PDB entry 7NFC | electron microscopy, 4.14 A resolution (low resolution: residue-level contacts below are approximate; hydrogen-bond / salt-bridge calls are withheld) | chains G and H of the 18 polymer chains in the assembly

# Chain G
Molecule: X-ray repair cross-complementing protein 6
Source organism: Homo sapiens
Notes: EC 3.6.4.-, 4.2.99.-
Reference sequence: P12956 (XRCC6_HUMAN); residues 1-609 here = UniProt positions 1-609
Amino-acid sequence (609 residues; row label = number of the first residue in the row):
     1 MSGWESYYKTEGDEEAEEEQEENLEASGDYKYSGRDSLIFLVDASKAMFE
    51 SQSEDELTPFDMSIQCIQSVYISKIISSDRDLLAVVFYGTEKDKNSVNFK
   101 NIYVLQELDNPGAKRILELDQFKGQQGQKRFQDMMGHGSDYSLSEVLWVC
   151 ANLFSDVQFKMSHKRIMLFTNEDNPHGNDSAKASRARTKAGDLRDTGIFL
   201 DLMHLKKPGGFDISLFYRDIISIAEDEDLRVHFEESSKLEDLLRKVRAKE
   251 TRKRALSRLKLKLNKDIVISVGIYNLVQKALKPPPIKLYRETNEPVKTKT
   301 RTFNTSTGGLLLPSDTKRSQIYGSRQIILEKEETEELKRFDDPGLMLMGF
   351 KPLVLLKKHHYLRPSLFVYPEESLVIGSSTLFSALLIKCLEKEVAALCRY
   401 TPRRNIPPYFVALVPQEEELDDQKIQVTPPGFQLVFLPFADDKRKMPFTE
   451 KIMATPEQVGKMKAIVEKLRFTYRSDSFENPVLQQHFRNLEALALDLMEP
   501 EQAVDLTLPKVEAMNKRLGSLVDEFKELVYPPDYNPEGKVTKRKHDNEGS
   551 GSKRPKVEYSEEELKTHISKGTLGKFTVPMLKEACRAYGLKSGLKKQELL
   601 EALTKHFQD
Unresolved in the structure: 1-31, 223-236, 535-609
Curated features (UniProtKB/Swiss-Prot):
  - region: Val578 to Glu583 (Interaction with BAX)
  - active site: Lys31 (Schiff-base intermediate with DNA)
  - modified residue: Ser2 (N-acetylserine), Ser6 (Phosphoserine), Ser27 (Phosphoserine), Lys31 (N6-acetyllysine), Ser51 (Phosphoserine), Ser306 (Phosphoserine), Lys317 (N6-acetyllysine), Lys331 (N6-acetyllysine), Lys338 (N6-acetyllysine), Thr455 (Phosphothreonine), Lys461 (N6-acetyllysine), Ser477 (Phosphoserine), Ser520 (Phosphoserine), Lys539 (N6-acetyllysine), Lys542 (N6-acetyllysine), Lys544 (N6-acetyllysine), Ser550 (Phosphoserine), Lys553 (N6-acetyllysine), Lys556 (N6-acetyllysine), Ser560 (Phosphoserine) and 1 more in UniProt
  - cross-link (Glycyl lysine isopeptide (Lys-Gly)): Lys287 (interchain with G-Cter in SUMO2), Lys317 (interchain with G-Cter in SUMO2), Lys556 (interchain with G-Cter in SUMO2)
  - mutagenesis: Lys31 (K31A: Diminishes the ability to form a Schiff base. Abolishes adduct formation; when associated with A-160 and A-164), Lys160 (K160A: Abolishes adduct formation; when associated with A-31 and A-160), Lys164 (K164A: Abolishes adduct formation; when associated with A-31 and A-164), Lys539 (K539Q: Complete loss of suppression of BAX-induced apoptosis; K539R: No effect on suppression of BAX-induced apoptosis), Lys542 (K542Q: Complete loss of suppression of BAX-induced apoptosis; K542R: No effect on suppression of BAX-induced apoptosis), Lys544 (K544R: No effect on suppression of BAX-induced apoptosis), Lys553 (K553Q: Partial loss of suppression of BAX-induced apoptosis; K553R: No effect on suppression of BAX-induced apoptosis), Lys556 (K556R: No effect on suppression of BAX-induced apoptosis), Lys570 (K570R: Loss of methylation; loss of anti-apoptotic activity; no effect on XRCC5 stabilization)

# Chain H
Molecule: X-ray repair cross-complementing protein 5
Source organism: Homo sapiens
Notes: EC 3.6.4.-
Reference sequence: P13010 (XRCC5_HUMAN); residues 1-732 here = UniProt positions 1-732
Amino-acid sequence (732 residues; each row starts with the number of its first residue):
     1 MVRSGNKAAVVLCMDVGFTMSNSIPGIESPFEQAKKVITMFVQRQVFAEN
    51 KDEIALVLFGTDGTDNPLSGGDQYQNITVHRHLMLPDFDLLEDIESKIQP
   101 GSQQADFLDALIVSMDVIQHETIGKKFEKRHIEIFTDLSSRFSKSQLDII
   151 IHSLKKCDISLQFFLPFSLGKEDGSGDRGDGPFRLGGHGPSFPLKGITEQ
   201 QKEGLEIVKMVMISLEGEDGLDEIYSFSESLRKLCVFKKIERHSIHWPCR
   251 LTIGSNLSIRIAAYKSILQERVKKTWTVVDAKTLKKEDIQKETVYCLNDD
   301 DETEVLKEDIIQGFRYGSDIVPFSKVDEEQMKYKSEGKCFSVLGFCKSSQ
   351 VQRRFFMGNQVLKVFAARDDEAAAVALSSLIHALDDLDMVAIVRYAYDKR
   401 ANPQVGVAFPHIKHNYECLVYVQLPFMEDLRQYMFSSLKNSKKYAPTEAQ
   451 LNAVDALIDSMSLAKKDEKTDTLEDLFPTTKIPNPRFQRLFQCLLHRALH
   501 PREPLPPIQQHIWNMLNPPAEVTTKSQIPLSKIKTLFPLIEAKKKDQVTA
   551 QEIFQDNHEDGPTAKKLKTEQGGAHFSVSSLAEGSVTSVGSVNPAENFRV
   601 LVKQKKASFEEASNQLINHIEQFLDTNETPYFMKSIDCIRAFREEAIKFS
   651 EEQRFNNFLKALQEKVEIKQLNHFWEIVVQDGITLITKEEASGSSVTAEE
   701 AKKFLAPKDKPSGDTAAVFEEGGDVDDLLDMI
Unresolved in the structure: 1-5, 171-180, 542-592, 709-732
Curated features (UniProtKB/Swiss-Prot):
  - region: Leu138 to Leu165 (Leucine-zipper)
  - motif: Glu720 to Leu728 (EEXXXDL motif)
  - modified residue: Lys144 (N6-acetyllysine), Ser255 (Phosphoserine), Ser258 (Phosphoserine), Lys265 (N6-acetyllysine), Ser318 (Phosphoserine), Lys332 (N6-acetyllysine), Thr535 (Phosphothreonine), Ser577 (Phosphoserine), Ser579 (Phosphoserine), Ser580 (Phosphoserine), Lys660 (N6-acetyllysine), Lys665 (N6-acetyllysine), Thr715 (Phosphothreonine)
  - cross-link (Glycyl lysine isopeptide (Lys-Gly)): Lys195 (interchain with G-Cter in SUMO2), Lys532 (interchain with G-Cter in SUMO2), Lys534 (interchain with G-Cter in SUMO2), Lys566 (interchain with G-Cter in SUMO2), Lys568 (interchain with G-Cter in SUMO2), Lys669 (interchain with G-Cter in SUMO2), Lys688 (interchain with G-Cter in SUMO2)
  - mutagenesis: Glu720 to Glu721 (Abolishes interaction with PRKDC and its recruitment to sites of DNA damage), Asp726 to Asp727 (Abolishes interaction with PRKDC and its recruitment to sites of DNA damage)

# Interface between chain G and chain H
Pairs across the interface - 309 pairs, chain G then chain H:
  Ile75(G) - Tyr316(H)
  Asp79(G) - Gly317(H)
  Asp79(G) - Ser318(H)
  Pro111(G) - Gly317(H)
  Pro111(G) - Ser318(H)
  Gly112(G) - Ser318(H)
  Ala248(G) - Glu428(H)
  Lys249(G) - Glu428(H)
  Thr251(G) - Arg431(H)
  Arg252(G) - Arg431(H)
  Arg252(G) - Tyr433(H)
  Asn264(G) - Leu530(H)
  Asp266(G) - Lys534(H)
  Ile267(G) - Leu530(H)
  Ile267(G) - Lys534(H)
  Ile267(G) - Leu539(H)
  Val268(G) - Leu539(H)
  Asn275(G) - Tyr433(H)
  Leu276(G) - Arg354(H)
  Leu276(G) - Asp429(H)
  Leu276(G) - Arg431(H)
  Leu276(G) - Tyr433(H)
  Val277(G) - Met357(H)
  Val277(G) - Asp429(H)
  Gln278(G) - Asp429(H)
  Gln278(G) - Arg431(H)
  Gln278(G) - Tyr433(H)
  Ala280(G) - Asp429(H)
  Pro283(G) - Phe314(H)
  Pro284(G) - Phe314(H)
  Pro285(G) - Gln312(H)
  Pro285(G) - Gly313(H)
  Pro285(G) - Phe314(H)
  Ile286(G) - Ile311(H)
  Ile286(G) - Gln312(H)
  Ile286(G) - Gly313(H)
  Ile286(G) - Arg315(H)
  Lys287(G) - Tyr295(H)
  Lys287(G) - Ile310(H)
  Lys287(G) - Ile311(H)
  Leu288(G) - Asp309(H)
  Leu288(G) - Ile310(H)
  Leu288(G) - Ile311(H)
  Leu288(G) - Gly313(H)
  Leu288(G) - Ile320(H)
  Tyr289(G) - Leu297(H)
  Tyr289(G) - Asp309(H)
  Tyr289(G) - Ile311(H)
  Arg290(G) - Asp309(H)
  Arg290(G) - Ile311(H)
  Glu294(G) - Leu297(H)
  Glu294(G) - Asn298(H)
  Pro295(G) - Asn298(H)
  Val296(G) - Tyr295(H)
  Val296(G) - Cys296(H)
  Val296(G) - Ile310(H)
  Lys297(G) - Val294(H)
  Lys297(G) - Cys296(H)
  Lys297(G) - Leu297(H)
  Lys297(G) - Asn298(H)
  Lys297(G) - Glu302(H)
  Thr298(G) - Val294(H)
  Thr298(G) - Tyr295(H)
  Lys299(G) - Thr293(H)
  Lys299(G) - Val294(H)
  Lys299(G) - Cys296(H)
  Lys299(G) - Glu302(H)
  Thr300(G) - Lys291(H)
  Thr300(G) - Glu292(H)
  Thr300(G) - Thr293(H)
  Arg301(G) - Gln290(H)
  Arg301(G) - Lys291(H)
  Arg301(G) - Glu292(H)
  Thr302(G) - Ile289(H)
  Thr302(G) - Gln290(H)
  Phe303(G) - Asp288(H)
  Phe303(G) - Ile289(H)
  Phe303(G) - Gln290(H)
  Phe303(G) - Glu292(H)
  Asn304(G) - Asp288(H)
  Asn304(G) - Gln290(H)
  Thr305(G) - Gln290(H)
  Ser306(G) - Asp288(H)
  Asp315(G) - Asp280(H)
  Asp315(G) - Ala281(H)
  Thr316(G) - Val278(H)
  Thr316(G) - Val279(H)
  Lys317(G) - Val278(H)
  Lys317(G) - Val279(H)
  Lys317(G) - Ala281(H)
  Arg318(G) - Trp276(H)
  Arg318(G) - Thr277(H)
  Arg318(G) - Val278(H)
  Ser319(G) - Trp276(H)
  Ser319(G) - Thr277(H)
  Ser319(G) - Val279(H)
  Gln320(G) - Lys274(H)
  Gln320(G) - Thr275(H)
  Gln320(G) - Trp276(H)
  Gln320(G) - Thr277(H)
  Ile321(G) - Lys274(H)
  Tyr322(G) - Glu49(H)
  Tyr322(G) - Phe88(H)
  Tyr322(G) - Lys274(H)
  Tyr322(G) - Leu494(H)
  Gly323(G) - Asp87(H)
  Ser324(G) - Asp87(H)
  Ser324(G) - Phe88(H)
  Arg325(G) - Phe88(H)
  Arg325(G) - Glu92(H)
  Arg325(G) - Ala498(H)
  Arg325(G) - Leu499(H)
  Gln326(G) - Leu284(H)
  Ile327(G) - Leu494(H)
  Ile327(G) - Arg497(H)
  Ile327(G) - Ala498(H)
  Ile328(G) - Leu284(H)
  Ile328(G) - Arg497(H)
  Leu329(G) - Trp276(H)
  Leu329(G) - Arg497(H)
  Glu330(G) - Arg497(H)
  Glu333(G) - Leu505(H)
  Thr334(G) - Trp276(H)
  Glu336(G) - Arg489(H)
  Leu337(G) - Arg489(H)
  Leu337(G) - Cys493(H)
  Arg339(G) - Arg489(H)
  Phe340(G) - Pro485(H)
  Phe340(G) - Arg486(H)
  Phe340(G) - Arg489(H)
  Phe340(G) - Ile508(H)
  Phe340(G) - Trp513(H)
  Asp341(G) - Trp513(H)
  Met348(G) - Leu516(H)
  Met348(G) - Asn517(H)
  Met348(G) - Pro518(H)
  Gly349(G) - Leu463(H)
  Phe350(G) - Met461(H)
  Phe350(G) - Ser462(H)
  Phe350(G) - Leu463(H)
  Lys351(G) - Leu463(H)
  Lys351(G) - Ala464(H)
  Lys351(G) - Asp475(H)
  Lys351(G) - Phe477(H)
  Pro352(G) - Leu463(H)
  Pro352(G) - Ala464(H)
  Leu355(G) - Asp475(H)
  Leu356(G) - Arg353(H)
  Lys358(G) - Arg353(H)
  Lys358(G) - Phe356(H)
  Lys358(G) - Phe409(H)
  His359(G) - Ile267(H)
  His359(G) - Val361(H)
  His359(G) - His411(H)
  Tyr361(G) - Ile267(H)
  Tyr361(G) - Phe356(H)
  Tyr361(G) - Met357(H)
  Tyr361(G) - Gly358(H)
  Tyr361(G) - Val361(H)
  Leu362(G) - Gly358(H)
  Arg363(G) - Gln269(H)
  Arg363(G) - Gly358(H)
  Pro364(G) - Phe356(H)
  Pro364(G) - Met357(H)
  Pro364(G) - Gly358(H)
  Tyr369(G) - Met434(H)
  Tyr369(G) - Ser436(H)
  Glu372(G) - Tyr444(H)
  Leu374(G) - Ile540(H)
  Leu374(G) - Glu541(H)
  Val375(G) - Ile540(H)
  Val375(G) - Glu541(H)
  Ile376(G) - Pro538(H)
  Ile376(G) - Ile540(H)
  Thr380(G) - Lys443(H)
  Thr380(G) - Tyr444(H)
  Thr380(G) - Gln450(H)
  Leu381(G) - Phe537(H)
  Ser383(G) - Leu438(H)
  Ser383(G) - Tyr444(H)
  Ser383(G) - Gln450(H)
  Ala384(G) - Gln450(H)
  Ala384(G) - Val454(H)
  Leu385(G) - Val454(H)
  Leu385(G) - Leu457(H)
  Ile387(G) - Leu438(H)
  Ile387(G) - Pro446(H)
  Lys388(G) - Leu451(H)
  Lys388(G) - Val454(H)
  Glu391(G) - Asp455(H)
  Glu391(G) - Ile458(H)
  Lys392(G) - Ile458(H)
  Leu397(G) - Phe477(H)
  Leu397(G) - Thr479(H)
  Arg399(G) - Trp513(H)
  Arg399(G) - Leu516(H)
  Pro407(G) - Arg486(H)
  Phe410(G) - Thr479(H)
  Phe410(G) - Leu516(H)
  Gln416(G) - Arg354(H)
  Glu418(G) - Lys439(H)
  Glu419(G) - Arg354(H)
  Thr428(G) - Arg354(H)
  Pro429(G) - Met434(H)
  Gln433(G) - Arg354(H)
  Leu437(G) - Thr479(H)
  Pro438(G) - Thr480(H)
  Phe439(G) - Thr480(H)
  Phe439(G) - Ile482(H)
  Phe439(G) - Pro483(H)
  Phe439(G) - Asn484(H)
  Phe439(G) - Pro485(H)
  Ala440(G) - Thr480(H)
  Ala440(G) - Lys481(H)
  Ala440(G) - Ile482(H)
  Ala440(G) - Pro483(H)
  Asp441(G) - Lys239(H)
  Asp441(G) - Glu270(H)
  Asp441(G) - Pro483(H)
  Asp441(G) - Asn484(H)
  Asp442(G) - Ser266(H)
  Asp442(G) - Ile267(H)
  Asp442(G) - Leu268(H)
  Asp442(G) - Gln269(H)
  Asp442(G) - Glu270(H)
  Lys443(G) - Ile240(H)
  Lys443(G) - Ser266(H)
  Lys443(G) - Ile267(H)
  Lys443(G) - Thr480(H)
  Arg444(G) - Ile240(H)
  Arg444(G) - Glu241(H)
  Arg444(G) - Arg242(H)
  Arg444(G) - Ser244(H)
  Arg444(G) - Lys265(H)
  Arg444(G) - Ser266(H)
  Met446(G) - Tyr264(H)
  Met446(G) - Lys265(H)
  Thr449(G) - Phe365(H)
  Glu450(G) - Asn415(H)
  Lys451(G) - Glu371(H)
  Lys451(G) - Val375(H)
  Lys451(G) - Ser378(H)
  Lys451(G) - Asn415(H)
  Lys451(G) - Tyr416(H)
  Met453(G) - His382(H)
  Ala454(G) - Val375(H)
  Ala454(G) - Ser378(H)
  Gln458(G) - Ser379(H)
  Val459(G) - Ser379(H)
  Val459(G) - His382(H)
  Val459(G) - Ala383(H)
  Val459(G) - Asp386(H)
  Met462(G) - Ser379(H)
  Lys463(G) - Ala383(H)
  Lys463(G) - Asp386(H)
  Lys463(G) - Leu387(H)
  Val466(G) - Phe345(H)
  Val466(G) - Leu387(H)
  Leu469(G) - Phe345(H)
  Arg470(G) - Phe345(H)
  Arg470(G) - Lys347(H)
  Arg470(G) - Met389(H)
  Phe471(G) - Leu343(H)
  Phe471(G) - Gly344(H)
  Phe471(G) - Phe345(H)
  Phe471(G) - Cys346(H)
  Phe471(G) - Ile392(H)
  Tyr473(G) - Cys346(H)
  Tyr473(G) - Gln350(H)
  Asp476(G) - Met427(H)
  Asp476(G) - Leu430(H)
  Ser477(G) - Met427(H)
  Phe478(G) - Phe426(H)
  Phe478(G) - Met427(H)
  Glu479(G) - Phe426(H)
  Glu479(G) - Met427(H)
  Asn480(G) - Pro403(H)
  Asn480(G) - Phe426(H)
  Asn480(G) - Glu428(H)
  Val482(G) - Pro403(H)
  Gln485(G) - Met331(H)
  Gln485(G) - Lys332(H)
  Gln485(G) - Tyr333(H)
  Asn489(G) - Met331(H)
  Leu490(G) - Tyr316(H)
  Leu490(G) - Phe323(H)
  Glu491(G) - Tyr316(H)
  Leu493(G) - Val321(H)
  Leu493(G) - Phe323(H)
  Leu493(G) - Asp327(H)
  Ala494(G) - Tyr316(H)
  Ala494(G) - Val321(H)
  Thr507(G) - Arg394(H)
  Thr507(G) - Val405(H)
  Leu508(G) - Arg394(H)
  Pro509(G) - Ser341(H)
  Pro509(G) - Leu343(H)
  Pro509(G) - Arg394(H)
  Val511(G) - Ser255(H)
  Glu512(G) - Ser255(H)
  Met514(G) - Gly254(H)
  Val522(G) - Asn256(H)
  Asp523(G) - Asn256(H)
  Leu528(G) - Ala372(H)
  Leu528(G) - Ala376(H)
  Pro532(G) - Asp370(H)
  Asp533(G) - Arg250(H)
  Asp533(G) - Ser258(H)
  Tyr534(G) - Arg260(H)
Also at the interface, not in a pair above, chain G (172 interface residues in all): Ile76, Asn110, Glu250, Leu263, Tyr274, Lys279, Asn293, Leu311, Lys357, Ser365, Phe367, Gly377, Ser379, Val394, Val427, Pro447, Ile452, Glu467, Thr472, Arg474, Ser475, His486, Lys510, Arg517, Lys526, Val529, Tyr530
Also at the interface, not in a pair above, chain H (165 interface residues in all): Val46, His243, Glu287, Asp299, Val305, Pro322, Val351, Phe355, Asn359, Lys363, Ala373, Ala374, Leu380, Asn402, Val420, Pro425, Leu476, Ile533

# In short
172 residues of chain G face 165 of chain H across their interface. Curated annotation (UniProt) lists
active-site residue Lys31(G) and 9 mutagenesis sites on chain G; 4 mutagenesis sites on chain H.
Here chain G is X-ray repair cross-complementing protein 6 and chain H is X-ray repair cross-complementing
protein 5, both from Homo sapiens. Entry 7NFC (Cryo-EM structure of NHEJ super-complex (dimer)) was determined
by electron microscopy together with 7NFE from the same study.
